PDB entry 1E1H | X-ray diffraction, 1.80 A resolution | chains A and D of the 4 polymer chains in the assembly

# Chain A
Name: Botulinum neurotoxin type A light chain
Organism: Clostridium botulinum
Notes: EC 3.4.24.69
UniProt: Q45894 (BXA2_CLOBO); residues 9-249 here correspond to UniProt positions 10-250 (UniProt number = residue number + 1)
Sequence (287 residues; row label = number of the first residue in the row; numbers below 1 keep their minus sign (Met-37 is residue -37)):
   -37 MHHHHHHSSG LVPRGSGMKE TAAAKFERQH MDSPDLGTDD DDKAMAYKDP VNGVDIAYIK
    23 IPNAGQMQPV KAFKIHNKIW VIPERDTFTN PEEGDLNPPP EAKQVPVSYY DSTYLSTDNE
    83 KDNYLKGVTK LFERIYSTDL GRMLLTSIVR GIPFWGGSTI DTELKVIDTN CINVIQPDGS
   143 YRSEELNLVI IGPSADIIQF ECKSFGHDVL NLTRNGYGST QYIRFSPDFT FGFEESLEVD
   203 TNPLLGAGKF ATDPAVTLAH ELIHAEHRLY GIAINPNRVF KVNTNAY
Disordered / not traced: -37 to 6, 199-206
Bound ions: Zn2+ site 1: His222, His226 (shared with 1 residue of chain B; 1 residue of chain C); Zn2+ site 2: Tyr249 (shared with 2 residues of chain C; Glu261(D) of chain D)
Reported in the primary citation:
  - Zn2+ coordination: Tyr249
  - catalytic residues: Gln161, Glu163, Glu223 (proposed by the authors, not directly observed)
  - specificity-determining residues: Ile236 (proposed by the authors, not directly observed)
  - higher-order assembly contacts with a neighbouring Botulinum neurotoxin type A light chain: Lys243 to Tyr249
  - conformationally variable residues (order/disorder transition): Leu199 to Leu206

# Chain D
Name: Botulinum neurotoxin type A light chain
Organism: Clostridium botulinum
Notes: EC 3.4.24.69
UniProt: Q45894 (BXA2_CLOBO); residues 250-415 here correspond to UniProt positions 251-416 (UniProt number = residue number + 1)
Sequence (174 residues; each row starts with the number of its first residue):
   250 YEMSGLEVSF EELRTFGGHD AKFIDSLQEN EFRLYYYNKF KDVASTLNKA KSIIGTTASL
   310 QYMKNVFKEK YLLSEDTSGK FSVDKLKFDK LYKMLTEIYT EDNFVNFFKV INRKTYLNFD
   370 KAVFRINIVP DENYTIKDGF NLKGANLSTN FNGQNTEINS RNFTRLLEHH HHHH
Disordered / not traced: 393, 416-423
Bound ions: Zn2+: Glu261 (shared with Tyr249(A) of chain A; 2 residues of chain C)
Reported in the primary citation:
  - catalytic residues: Tyr365 (proposed by the authors, not directly observed)
  - specificity-determining residues: Glu260 (proposed by the authors, not directly observed)

# Chain A / chain D interface
Pairs across the interface (13; chain A residue first):
  Val241(A) with Glu251(D)
  Val244(A) with Phe368(D)
  Asn245(A) with Phe368(D)
  Thr246(A) with Leu366(D); Asn367(D), hydrogen bond (side chain-backbone); Phe368(D)
  Asn247(A) with Asn367(D), hydrogen bond (backbone-backbone); Asp369(D), hydrogen bond (side chain-backbone)
  Tyr249(A) with Glu261(D); Phe265(D); Glu350(D), hydrogen bond; Arg362(D), hydrogen bond; Tyr365(D)
Other interface residues (no listed pair), chain A (7 interface residues in all): Lys243
Other interface residues (no listed pair), chain D (11 interface residues in all): Glu256
From the paper, about this interface:
  - residue pairs: Thr246(A)-Asn367(D) (hydrogen bond), Asn247(A)-Asp369(D) (hydrogen bond), Tyr249(A)-Glu350(D) (hydrogen bond), Tyr249(A)-Arg362(D) (hydrogen bond)

# In short
7 residues of chain A and 11 residues of chain D are in contact, with 5 hydrogen bonds. Among the polar pairs
are Thr246(A)-Asn367(D), Asn247(A)-Asp369(D) and Tyr249(A)-Glu350(D). The paper describes hydrogen bonds
between Thr246(A) and Asn367(D), Asn247(A) and Asp369(D) and Tyr249(A) and Glu350(D) among others. From the
paper: catalytic residues Gln161(A), Glu163(A) and Tyr365(D) among others; Zn2+ coordination by Tyr249(A).
Here chain A is Botulinum neurotoxin type A light chain and chain D is Botulinum neurotoxin type A light
chain, both from Clostridium botulinum. Entry 1E1H (Crystal Structure of recombinant Botulinum Neurotoxin Type
A Light Chain, self-inhibiting Zn endopeptidase) was determined by X-ray diffraction.
